Entry 6MT7 (X-ray diffraction, 1.78 A resolution); this record covers chain A.

[Chain A]
Name: 26.7 kDa salivary protein
Source organism: Phlebotomus duboscqi
UniProt: Q06KA2 (Q06KA2_PHLDU); residues 1-230 here correspond to UniProt positions 20-249 (UniProt number = residue number + 19)
Chain sequence (231 residues; row label = number of the first residue in the row; numbering starts at 0):
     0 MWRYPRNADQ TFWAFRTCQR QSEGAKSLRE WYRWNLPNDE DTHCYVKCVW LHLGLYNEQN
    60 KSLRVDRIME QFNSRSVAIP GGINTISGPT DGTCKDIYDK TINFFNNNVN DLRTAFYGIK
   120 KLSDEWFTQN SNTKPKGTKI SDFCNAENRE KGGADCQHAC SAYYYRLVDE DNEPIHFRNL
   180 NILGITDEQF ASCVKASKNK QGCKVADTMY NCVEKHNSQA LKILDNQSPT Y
Disordered / not traced: 197
Construct notes: initiating methionine (0)
Modified positions: Mse-0 (selenomethionine); Mse-68 (selenomethionine; parent Met); Mse-208 (selenomethionine; parent Met)
Swiss-Prot annotation at these positions:
  - binding site (thromboxane A2): Trp-30, Tyr-44, Lys-135
  - binding site (leukotriene C4): Trp-33, Gly-117, Lys-135
Cystine bridges: Cys-17/Cys-47, Cys-43/Cys-93, Cys-143/Cys-159, Cys-155/Cys-202, Cys-192/Cys-211
Ligand contacts: fragment of triton x-100 (TRT): Phe-14, Arg-15, Gln-18, Trp-30, Tyr-31, Trp-33, Leu-35, Tyr-44, Val-45, Val-48, Trp-49, Leu-52, Phe-104, Leu-111, Phe-115
Reported in the primary citation:
  - binding site for fragment of triton x-100: Phe-14, Tyr-44, Val-48, Leu-52, Phe-115

[Summary]
Chain A binds fragment of triton x-100. Curated annotation (UniProt) lists 3 thromboxane A2-binding residues
and 3 leukotriene C4-binding residues. The paper reports a binding site for fragment of triton x-100 at
Phe-14, Tyr-44 and Val-48 among others.
Chain A is 26.7 kDa salivary protein (Phlebotomus duboscqi); the structure, Phlebotomus duboscqi salivary D7
protein, selenomethionine derivative, was determined by X-ray diffraction (same publication as 6MTF).
